PDB entry 3HRZ | X-ray diffraction, 2.20 A resolution | chains B and D of the 4 polymer chains in the assembly

Chain B:
Protein: Cobra venom factor
From: Naja kaouthia
UniProt: Q91132 (CO3_NAJKA); residues 711-962 here correspond to UniProt positions 733-984 (UniProt number = residue number + 22)
Chain sequence (252 residues; each row starts with the number of its first residue):
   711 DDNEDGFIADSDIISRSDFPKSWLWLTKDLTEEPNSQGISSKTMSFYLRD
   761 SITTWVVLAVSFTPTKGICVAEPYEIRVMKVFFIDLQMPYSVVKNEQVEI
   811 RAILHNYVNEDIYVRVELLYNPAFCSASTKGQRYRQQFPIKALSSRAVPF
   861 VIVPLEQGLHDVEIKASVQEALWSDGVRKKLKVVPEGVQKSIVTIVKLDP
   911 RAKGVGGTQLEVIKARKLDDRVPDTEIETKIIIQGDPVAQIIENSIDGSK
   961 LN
Not modelled in the structure: 711-714, 948-962
UniProt features mapped onto this chain:
  - region: Glu714 to Ser725 (Factor B binding site)

Chain D:
Protein: Complement factor B
From: Homo sapiens
Notes: EC 3.4.21.47
UniProt: P00751 (CFAB_HUMAN); residues 1-739 here correspond to UniProt positions 26-764 (UniProt number = residue number + 25)
Chain sequence (741 residues; row label = number of the first residue in the row):
     1 TPWSLARPQGSCSLEGVEIKGGSFRLLQEGQALEYVCPSGFYPYPVQTRT
    51 CRSTGSWSTLKTQDQKTVRKAECRAIHCPRPHDFENGEYWPRSPYYNVSD
   101 EISFHCYDGYTLRGSANRTCQVNGRWSGQTAICDNGAGYCSNPGIPIGTR
   151 KVGSQYRLEDSVTYHCSRGLTLRGSQRRTCQEGGSWSGTEPSCQDSFMYD
   201 TPQEVAEAFLSSLTETIEGVDAEDGHGPGEQQKRKIVLDPSGSMNIYLVL
   251 DGSGSIGASDFTGAKKCLVNLIEKVASYGVKPRYGLVTYATYPKIWVKVS
   301 EADSSNADWVTKQLNEINYEDHKLKSGTNTKKALQAVYSMMSWPDDVPPE
   351 GWNRTRHVIILMTDGLHNMGGDPITVIDEIRDLLYIGKDRKNPREDYLDV
   401 YVFGVGPLVNQVNINALASKKDNEQHVFKVKDMENLEDVFYQMIDESQSL
   451 SLCGMVWEHRKGTDYHKQPWQAKISVIRPSKGHESCMGAVVSEYFVLTAA
   501 HCFTVDDKEHSIKVSVGGEKRDLEIEVVLFHPNYNINGKKEAGIPEFYDY
   551 DVALIKLKNKLKYGQTIRPICLPCTEGTTRALRLPPTTTCQQQKEELLPA
   601 QDIKALFVSEEEKKLTRKEVYIKNGDKKGSCERDAQYAPGYDKVKDISEV
   651 VTPRFLCTGGVSPYADPNTCRGDSGGPLIVHKRSRFIQVGVISWGVVDVC
   701 KNQKRQKQVPAHARDFHINLFQVLPWLKEKLQDEDLGFLAA
Not modelled in the structure: 1-10, 217-232, 345-346, 460-462, 480-484, 505-509, 701-706, 741
Construct notes: engineered mutation Gly254 (Asp279 in P00751), Asp260 (Asn285 in P00751); insertion (740-741)
Disulfides: Cys12-Cys51, Cys37-Cys73, Cys78-Cys120, Cys106-Cys133, Cys140-Cys180, Cys166-Cys193, Cys453-Cys571, Cys486-Cys502, Cys574-Cys590, Cys631-Cys657, Cys670-Cys700
Covalent attachments: N-acetylglucosamine (NAG) linked to Asn97, Asn117
Metal / ion sites: Mg2+: Ser253, Ser255, Thr328 (shared with 1 residue of chain C)
UniProt features mapped onto this chain:
  - active site (Charge relay system): His501, Asp551, Ser674
  - binding site (Mg(2+)): Ser253, Ser255, Thr328
  - binding site (Mn(2+)): Ser253, Ser255, Thr328
  - site: Arg234, Lys235 (Cleavage)
  - glycosylation: Asn97 (N-linked (GlcNAc...) asparagine), Asn117 (N-linked (GlcNAc...) asparagine), Lys266 (N-linked (Glc) (glycation) lysine), Asn353 (N-linked (GlcNAc...) asparagine)
Reported in the primary citation:
  - Mg2+ coordination: Ser253, Ser255, Thr328
  - conformationally variable residues (loop rearrangement): Ser255, Asp364
  - contacts within the chain: Glu207-Arg234 (hydrogen bond), Arg234-Glu446 (hydrogen bond)
  - mutagenesis - D254G/N260D: increased stability in response to pro-convertase (citing earlier work)

Chain B / chain D interface:
Pairs across the interface - 40 pairs, chain B then chain D:
  Ser721(B) with Arg74(D)
  Ile724(B) with Arg80(D)
  Ser725(B) with Arg80(D), hydrogen bond (backbone-side chain)
  Ser727(B) with Arg150(D)
  Asp728(B) with Arg92(D), salt bridge
  Trp733(B) with Glu88(D); Tyr107(D)
  Leu734(B) with Glu88(D), hydrogen bond (backbone-side chain); Tyr107(D)
  Trp735(B) with Tyr107(D); Asp108(D), hydrogen bond (backbone-backbone)
  Leu736(B) with Cys106(D); Tyr107(D), hydrophobic; Asp108(D)
  Thr737(B) with Asp108(D), hydrogen bond
  Ser755(B) with Trp90(D)
  Phe756(B) with Trp90(D)
  Tyr757(B) with Trp90(D); Pro91(D); Arg92(D)
  Leu758(B) with Arg92(D), hydrogen bond (backbone-side chain)
  Arg759(B) with Gly87(D), hydrogen bond (side chain-backbone); Glu88(D), salt bridge; Arg92(D); Tyr107(D), hydrogen bond
  Asp760(B) with Arg92(D), salt bridge
  Tyr830(B) with Arg168(D)
  Lys840(B) with Asp64(D), hydrogen bond (side chain-backbone); Gln65(D), hydrogen bond; Lys66(D); Arg168(D)
  Gly841(B) with Lys66(D)
  Leu869(B) with Val152(D)
  Asp871(B) with Arg150(D), salt bridge; His165(D), salt bridge
  Arg888(B) with Arg80(D); His82(D); Arg150(D)
  Lys890(B) with Arg150(D)
  Glu938(B) with Arg157(D), salt bridge
Other interface residues (no listed pair), chain B (27 interface residues in all): Ser732, Pro832, Gln842
Other interface residues (no listed pair), chain D (21 interface residues in all): Pro94, Ser167

Summary:
The interface between chain B and chain D involves 27 residues on one side and 21 on the other, with 9
hydrogen bonds and 6 salt bridges. Among the polar pairs are Asp728(B)-Arg92(D), Arg759(B)-Glu88(D) and
Asp760(B)-Arg92(D). The paper reports that D254G/N260D of chain D increase stability in response to
pro-convertase; Mg2+ coordination by Ser253(D), Ser255(D) and Thr328(D).
Chain B is Cobra venom factor (Naja kaouthia) and chain D is Complement factor B (Homo sapiens); the
structure, Cobra Venom Factor (CVF) in complex with human factor B, was determined by X-ray diffraction (same
publication as 3HS0).
